PDB entry 8KDK | X-ray diffraction, 1.80 A resolution | chains D and A

== Chain D (and A) ==
Protein: CcbF
Organism: Streptomyces caelestis
Notes: chain A of this document is another copy of the same molecule, construct and numbering; everything in this record applies to it too
UniProt: E9JES7 (E9JES7_9ACTN); numbering as in UniProt (aligned over 1-416)
Amino-acid sequence (426 residues; numbered 1 to 426; the number before each row is that of its first residue):
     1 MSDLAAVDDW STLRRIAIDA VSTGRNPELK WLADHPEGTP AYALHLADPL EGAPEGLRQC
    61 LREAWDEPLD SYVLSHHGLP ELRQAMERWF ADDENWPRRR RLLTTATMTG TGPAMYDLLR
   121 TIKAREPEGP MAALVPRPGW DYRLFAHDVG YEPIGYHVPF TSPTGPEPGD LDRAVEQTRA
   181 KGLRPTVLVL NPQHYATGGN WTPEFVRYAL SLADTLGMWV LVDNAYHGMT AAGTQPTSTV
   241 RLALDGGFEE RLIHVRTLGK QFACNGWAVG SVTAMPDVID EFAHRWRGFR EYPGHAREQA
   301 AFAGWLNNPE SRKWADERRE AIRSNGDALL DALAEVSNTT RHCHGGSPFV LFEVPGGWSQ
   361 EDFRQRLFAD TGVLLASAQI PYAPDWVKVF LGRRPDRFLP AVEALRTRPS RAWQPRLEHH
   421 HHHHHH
Unresolved in the structure: 1-5, 287-291, 417-426 (chain A: 1-26, 420-426)
Modified residues: Lys260 ((2S)-2-amino-6-[[3-hydroxy-2-methyl-5-(phosphonooxymethyl)pyridin-4-yl]methylideneamino]hexanoic acid; LLP)
Construct notes: expression tag (417-426)
Reported in the primary citation:
  - mutagenesis - Y72L, Y226F, Y292P: decreased catalytic activity
  - mutagenesis - W140A, Y195N, K260A: abolished catalytic activity
  - mutagenesis - Y195G: increased catalytic activity on production of 9
  - mutagenesis - Y195F: unchanged catalytic activity (oxidative-deamination activity)
  - mutagenesis - Y72L/Y195G/Y226F, Y72L/Y195G/Y292A: increased catalytic activity on beta-elimination
  - specificity-determining residues: Tyr195

== Interface between chain D and chain A ==
Residue-residue contacts (102):
  Thr12(D) with Pro68(A)
  Leu13(D) with Leu74(A), hydrophobic
  Arg15(D) with Glu67(A), salt bridge; Leu69(A); Leu79(A); Pro80(A); Glu81(A), salt bridge; Ala300(A)
  Ile16(D) with Ser71(A); Tyr72(A); Val73(A); Leu74(A), hydrogen bond (backbone-backbone); Ser75(A), hydrogen bond (backbone-backbone)
  Ala17(D) with Leu74(A), hydrophobic
  Ile18(D) with Pro80(A)
  Asp19(D) with Pro80(A); Arg83(A), salt bridge; Gln84(A), hydrogen bond
  Val21(D) with His77(A); Arg83(A); Leu103(A), hydrophobic
  Ser22(D) with His76(A); His77(A), hydrogen bond (backbone-side chain)
  Thr23(D) with Leu74(A); Ser75(A); His76(A), hydrogen bond (backbone-backbone)
  Gly24(D) with His76(A)
  Arg25(D) with Asp280(A), salt bridge; Glu281(A), salt bridge; His284(A)
  Leu29(D) with Leu74(A)
  Leu46(D) with Leu74(A), hydrophobic; Tyr292(A)
  Asp48(D) with Ser71(A); Tyr72(A), hydrogen bond (side chain-backbone)
  Leu50(D) with Pro68(A); Ser71(A)
  Gly52(D) with Asp70(A)
  Ala53(D) with Asp70(A), hydrogen bond (backbone-side chain)
  Glu55(D) with Trp65(A)
  Arg58(D) with Trp65(A), hydrogen bond (side chain-backbone); Asp66(A), salt bridge; Asp70(A); Arg297(A)
  Leu61(D) with Arg297(A)
  Arg62(D) with Trp65(A)
  Trp65(D) with Arg58(A), hydrogen bond (backbone-side chain); Arg62(A)
  Asp66(D) with Arg58(A), salt bridge
  Asp70(D) with Gly52(A); Ala53(A), hydrogen bond (side chain-backbone); Arg58(A); Ala263(A); Cys264(A); Asn265(A), hydrogen bond (backbone-backbone); Gly266(A), hydrogen bond (backbone-backbone); Trp267(A), hydrogen bond
  Ser71(D) with Asp48(A), hydrogen bond; Leu50(A); Glu51(A); Gly266(A)
  Tyr72(D) with Asp48(A), hydrogen bond (backbone-side chain); Lys260(A); Asn265(A)
  Leu74(D) with Leu29(A)
  Met108(D) with His295(A)
  Thr109(D) with Thr109(A)
  Gly112(D) with Arg290(A)
  Pro113(D) with Arg290(A); Glu291(A)
  Tyr116(D) with Tyr116(A), hydrogen bond; Arg120(A); Arg290(A)
  Arg120(D) with Asp148(A), salt bridge
  Leu144(D) with Phe289(A)
  Phe145(D) with Phe289(A)
  Asp148(D) with Arg120(A), salt bridge; Arg285(A), salt bridge
  Lys260(D) with Tyr72(A)
  Ala263(D) with Asp70(A)
  Cys264(D) with Asp70(A)
  Asn265(D) with Asp70(A), hydrogen bond (backbone-backbone); Tyr72(A)
  Gly266(D) with Asp70(A), hydrogen bond (backbone-backbone); Ser71(A); Tyr72(A); Gly294(A); His295(A), hydrogen bond (backbone-backbone)
  Trp267(D) with Asp70(A), hydrogen bond; His295(A), hydrogen bond (backbone-side chain)
  Ala268(D) with His295(A)
  Tyr292(D) with Leu46(A), hydrophobic
  Gly294(D) with Gly266(A)
  His295(D) with Gly266(A), hydrogen bond (backbone-backbone); Trp267(A), hydrogen bond (side chain-backbone); Ala268(A); His295(A), hydrogen bond; Glu298(A)
  Arg297(D) with Arg58(A); Leu61(A)
  Glu298(D) with His295(A); Glu298(A)
Other interface residues (no listed pair), chain D (56 interface residues in all): Ala20, His45, Pro49, Glu51, Pro68, His147, Trp286
Other interface residues (no listed pair), chain A (56 interface residues in all): Glu55, Gln59, Trp286

== Overview ==
Chain D and chain A each contribute 56 residues to their interface; the contacts include 24 hydrogen bonds and
10 salt bridges. Polar contacts include Arg15(D)-Glu67(A), Arg15(D)-Glu81(A) and Asp19(D)-Arg83(A). From the
paper: Y72L, Y226F and Y292P of chain D reduce catalytic activity; the specificity determinant Tyr195(D); 10
substitutions were tested in all.
Both chains are CcbF (Streptomyces caelestis). Entry 8KDK (Crystal structure of CcbF in complex with PLP) was
determined by X-ray diffraction together with 8KDL from the same study.
